PDB entry 3MFL | X-ray diffraction, 1.78 A resolution | chains B and N of the 6 polymer chains in the assembly

== Chain B ==
Protein: Protocatechuate 3,4-dioxygenase alpha chain
Source organism: Pseudomonas putida
Notes: EC 1.13.11.3
UniProtKB: P00436 (PCXA_PSEPU); residues 1-200 here correspond to UniProt positions 2-201 (UniProt number = residue number + 1)
Amino-acid sequence (200 residues; row label = number of the first residue in the row):
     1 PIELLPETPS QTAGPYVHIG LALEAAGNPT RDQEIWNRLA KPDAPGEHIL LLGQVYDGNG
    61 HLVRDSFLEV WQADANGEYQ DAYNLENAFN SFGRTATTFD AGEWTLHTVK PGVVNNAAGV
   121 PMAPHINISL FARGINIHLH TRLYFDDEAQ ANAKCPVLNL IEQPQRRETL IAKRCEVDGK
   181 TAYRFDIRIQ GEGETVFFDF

== Chain N ==
Protein: Protocatechuate 3,4-dioxygenase beta chain
Source organism: Pseudomonas putida
Notes: EC 1.13.11.3
UniProtKB: P00437 (PCXB_PSEPU); residues 301-538 here correspond to UniProt positions 2-239 (UniProt number = residue number - 299)
Amino-acid sequence (238 residues; numbered 301 to 538; the number before each row is that of its first residue):
   301 PAQDNSRFVI RDRNWHPKAL TPDYKTSIAR SPRQALVSIP QSISETTGPN FSHLGFGAHD
   361 HDLLLNFNNG GLPIGERIIV AGRVVDQYGK PVPNTLVEMW QANAGGRYRH KNDRYLAPLD
   421 PNFGGVGRCL TDSDGYYSFR TIKPGPHPWR NGPNDWRPAH IYFGISGPSI ATKLITQLYF
   481 EGDPLIPMCP IVKSIANPEA VQQLIAKLDM NNANPMDCLA YRFDIVLRGQ RKTHFENC
Sequence notes: engineered mutation H447 (Tyr148 in P00437), Y462 (His163 in P00437)
Metal / ion sites: Fe ion: Y408, H460, Y462 (together with 2-(3,4-dihydroxyphenyl)acetic acid)
Ligand contacts: 2-(3,4-dihydroxyphenyl)acetic acid (DHY): Y408, H447, P448, W449, R450, R457, H460, Y462, I491

== Interface between chain B and chain N ==
Contacting residue pairs (179):
  L4(B) with V309(N), hydrophobic; Q387(N); Y388(N), hydrophobic
  L5(B) with D386(N); Q387(N), hydrogen bond (backbone-side chain)
  P6(B) with W315(N), hydrophobic; Q503(N), hydrogen bond (backbone-side chain); V526(N)
  E7(B) with R311(N), salt bridge; W315(N), hydrogen bond (backbone-side chain); H316(N), salt bridge; Q387(N); Q503(N); V526(N); R528(N)
  T8(B) with H316(N); L474(N); T476(N); Q503(N); L504(N); I525(N); V526(N), hydrogen bond (side chain-backbone)
  P9(B) with H316(N); T476(N), hydrogen bond (backbone-side chain); I495(N), hydrophobic; A500(N); Q503(N); L504(N)
  S10(B) with H316(N), hydrogen bond (backbone-side chain); P317(N); L474(N); I475(N), hydrogen bond (side chain-backbone)
  Q11(B) with I475(N), hydrogen bond (backbone-backbone); T476(N); Q477(N); Y479(N), hydrogen bond; I491(N); V492(N); S494(N), hydrogen bond; I495(N); L504(N)
  T12(B) with Y324(N), hydrogen bond; Y462(N); Q477(N), hydrogen bond (backbone-side chain)
  A13(B) with W400(N); Y462(N); I475(N), hydrophobic
  P15(B) with H410(N)
  Y16(B) with W400(N); Y408(N), hydrophobic; H410(N); N412(N), hydrogen bond (side chain-backbone); D413(N)
  V17(B) with W400(N)
  H18(B) with H410(N), hydrogen bond
  I19(B) with W400(N), hydrophobic; Y408(N), hydrophobic; R409(N); H410(N); G425(N); V426(N)
  G20(B) with W400(N); V426(N)
  L21(B) with E398(N); W400(N), hydrophobic; I475(N), hydrophobic
  A25(B) with K411(N)
  A26(B) with H410(N); K411(N), hydrogen bond (backbone-backbone)
  G27(B) with K411(N)
  N28(B) with R409(N), hydrogen bond (side chain-backbone)
  R31(B) with V426(N); R428(N)
  Q33(B) with L354(N); G355(N), hydrogen bond (side chain-backbone); R428(N), hydrogen bond (backbone-side chain)
  I35(B) with F351(N), hydrophobic; L396(N), hydrophobic
  D57(B) with A329(N)
  G58(B) with A329(N), hydrogen bond (backbone-backbone)
  N59(B) with A329(N)
  V63(B) with R330(N)
  D65(B) with R330(N), salt bridge
  E69(B) with K473(N), salt bridge
  W71(B) with S344(N), hydrogen bond (side chain-backbone); T347(N), hydrogen bond; G348(N); P349(N); I470(N), hydrophobic
  E78(B) with P301(N)
  Y79(B) with P301(N); A302(N), hydrogen bond (backbone-backbone); I343(N), hydrophobic; S344(N), hydrogen bond
  D81(B) with A302(N); G348(N); P349(N); N350(N), hydrogen bond (backbone-backbone)
  A82(B) with N350(N)
  Y83(B) with N350(N), hydrogen bond (backbone-backbone); F351(N), hydrophobic; H353(N)
  N84(B) with H353(N)
  F92(B) with P349(N), hydrophobic; F351(N), hydrophobic
  R94(B) with E398(N), salt bridge
  F99(B) with H410(N); K411(N); N412(N)
  V114(B) with I343(N), hydrophobic
  N115(B) with I343(N)
  A117(B) with R307(N); Q341(N); N537(N), hydrogen bond (backbone-side chain)
  A118(B) with N537(N)
  M122(B) with S342(N); S344(N)
  H125(B) with S344(N), hydrogen bond
  N127(B) with S344(N); E345(N); I470(N)
  F131(B) with K473(N); I475(N), hydrophobic
  R133(B) with Y324(N); T326(N); R330(N), hydrogen bond (backbone-side chain)
  G134(B) with Y324(N), hydrogen bond (backbone-side chain); T326(N); S327(N); R330(N)
  I135(B) with R330(N)
  N136(B) with P317(N); K318(N), hydrogen bond (side chain-backbone); A319(N), hydrogen bond (side chain-backbone); T321(N), hydrogen bond; Y324(N); S494(N)
  I137(B) with R313(N); H316(N); P317(N)
  H138(B) with R311(N); K473(N)
  L139(B) with P332(N), hydrophobic
  H140(B) with R311(N)
  R142(B) with S342(N); S344(N); E345(N), salt bridge
  L160(B) with V337(N); S338(N); I339(N), hydrophobic; P340(N)
  R166(B) with Q334(N)
  I189(B) with R330(N); S331(N); P332(N)
  Q190(B) with I328(N), hydrogen bond (side chain-backbone); A329(N); S331(N), hydrogen bond (side chain-backbone); R333(N)
  E194(B) with P332(N); R333(N), hydrogen bond (side chain-backbone); Q334(N), hydrogen bond (side chain-backbone)
  V196(B) with V337(N), hydrophobic
  F197(B) with P332(N), hydrophobic; L336(N); V337(N), hydrogen bond (backbone-backbone)
  F198(B) with V337(N); I339(N), hydrophobic
  D199(B) with R313(N), salt bridge; L336(N); V337(N), hydrogen bond (backbone-backbone); S338(N); I339(N), hydrogen bond (backbone-backbone)
  F200(B) with I310(N); I339(N); Q341(N), hydrogen bond (backbone-side chain); E345(N); A471(N), hydrophobic; R528(N), hydrogen bond (backbone-side chain)
Interface residues without a listed pair, chain B (76 interface residues in all): G14, L23, P29, E34, Q80, N116, A132, V157, I161
Interface residues without a listed pair, chain N (87 interface residues in all): D304, A335, D360, F367, V385, G389, G424, H447, D524, L527, E536

== Summary ==
76 residues of chain B and 87 residues of chain N are in contact; the contacts include 41 hydrogen bonds and 7
salt bridges. Polar pairs include E7(B)-R311(N), E7(B)-H316(N) and D65(B)-R330(N).
2-(3,4-dihydroxyphenyl)acetic acid is bound between chain B and chain N.
Chain B is Protocatechuate 3,4-dioxygenase alpha chain and chain N is Protocatechuate 3,4-dioxygenase beta
chain, both from Pseudomonas putida; the structure, Axial Ligand Swapping In Double Mutant Maintains
Intradiol-cleavage Chemistry in Protocatechuate 3,4-Dioxygenase, was determined by X-ray diffraction.
